PDB entry 7U0A | X-ray diffraction, 1.70 A resolution | chains A and L of the 3 polymer chains in the assembly

Chain A:
Molecule: SARS-CoV-2 S fusion peptide
Amino-acid sequence (14 residues; row label = number of the first residue in the row):
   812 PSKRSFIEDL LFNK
Unresolved in the structure: 825
What the authors report for this chain:
  - conformationally variable residues: Pro812 to Arg815

Chain L:
Molecule: Light chain Fab C77G12
From: Homo sapiens
Notes: antibody fragment or engineered binder
Amino-acid sequence (214 residues; row label = number of the first residue in the row):
     1 DIQLTQSPSS LSASIGDRVT ITCRASQDIA NKLAWFQQAP GKAPKSLIYA ASRLQSGVPS
    61 QFSGSGSGTD FTLTIESLQA GDFATYFCQQ YDSFPFTFGP GTKVDVKRTV AAPSVFIFPP
   121 SDEQLKSGTA SVVCLLNNFY PREAKVQWKV DNALQSGNSQ ESVTEQDSKD STYSLSSTLT
   181 LSKADYEKHK VYACEVTHQG LSSPVTKSFN RGEC
Unresolved in the structure: 214
Disulfides: Cys23-Cys88, Cys134-Cys194

Interface between chain A and chain L:
Pairs across the interface - 6 pairs, chain A then chain L:
  Ile818(A) - Tyr91(L)  hydrophobic
  Glu819(A) - Phe94(L)
  Leu822(A) - Asp92(L)
  Leu822(A) - Phe94(L)  hydrophobic
  Leu822(A) - Phe96(L)  hydrophobic
  Phe823(A) - Phe94(L)  hydrophobic
Other interface residues (no listed pair), chain L (5 interface residues in all): Ser93

Overview:
The interface between chain A and chain L involves 4 residues on one side and 5 on the other. The paper
reports conformational variability at Pro812(A).
Here chain A is SARS-CoV-2 S fusion peptide and chain L is Light chain Fab C77G12 (Homo sapiens). Entry 7U0A
(Crystal Structure of C77G12 Fab in complex with SARS-CoV-2 S fusion peptide) was determined by X-ray
diffraction together with 7U09 from the same study.
